Entry 1X12 (X-ray diffraction, 2.00 A resolution); this record covers chains A and D of the 4 polymer chains in the assembly.

[Chain A (and D)]
Name: Pyrrolidone-carboxylate peptidase
Organism: Pyrococcus furiosus
Notes: EC 3.4.19.3; chain D of this document is another copy of the same molecule, construct and numbering; everything in this record applies to it too
UniProt: O73944 (PCP_PYRFU); residues 1-208 here = UniProt positions 1-208
Sequence (208 residues; each row starts with the number of its first residue):
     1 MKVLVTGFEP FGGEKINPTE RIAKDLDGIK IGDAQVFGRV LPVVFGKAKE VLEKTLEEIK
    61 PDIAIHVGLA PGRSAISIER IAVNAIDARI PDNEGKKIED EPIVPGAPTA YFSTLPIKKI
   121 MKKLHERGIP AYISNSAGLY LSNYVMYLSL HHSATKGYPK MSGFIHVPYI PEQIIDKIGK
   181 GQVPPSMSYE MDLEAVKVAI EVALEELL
Differences from the reference sequence: engineered mutation Ser142 (Cys in O73944), Ser188 (Cys in O73944), Asp192 (Glu in O73944)

[How chain A and chain D interact]
Residue-residue contacts (27):
  Arg80(A) - Asp87(D)  salt bridge
  Arg80(A) - Asp100(D)  salt bridge
  Arg80(A) - Leu139(D)
  Ile81(A) - Val83(D)  hydrophobic
  Ile81(A) - Thr109(D)
  Val83(A) - Ile81(D)  hydrophobic
  Val83(A) - Phe112(D)  hydrophobic
  Asn84(A) - Phe112(D)
  Ala85(A) - Phe112(D)  hydrophobic
  Asp87(A) - Arg80(D)  salt bridge
  Asp87(A) - Lys118(D)  salt bridge
  Asp100(A) - Arg80(D)  salt bridge
  Asp100(A) - Lys118(D)  salt bridge
  Thr109(A) - Ala110(D)
  Thr109(A) - Phe112(D)
  Ala110(A) - Thr109(D)
  Ala110(A) - Ala110(D)  hydrophobic
  Phe112(A) - Val83(D)  hydrophobic
  Phe112(A) - Asn84(D)
  Phe112(A) - Thr109(D)
  Lys118(A) - Asp87(D)  salt bridge
  Lys118(A) - Asp100(D)  salt bridge
  Asn135(A) - Ser136(D)
  Asn135(A) - Leu139(D)
  Ser136(A) - Asn135(D)
  Leu139(A) - Arg80(D)
  Leu139(A) - Asn135(D)
Interface residues without a listed pair, chain A (15 interface residues in all): Tyr111
Interface residues without a listed pair, chain D (15 interface residues in all): Ala85, Tyr111

[In short]
Chain A and chain D each contribute 15 residues to their interface, with 8 salt bridges. Among the polar pairs
are Arg80(A)-Asp87(D), Arg80(A)-Asp100(D) and Asp87(A)-Lys118(D).
Both chains are Pyrrolidone-carboxylate peptidase (Pyrococcus furiosus). Entry 1X12 (Structure of Mutant
Pyrrolidone Carboxyl Peptidase (E192D) from a Hyperthermophile, Pyrococcus furiosus) was determined by X-ray
diffraction together with 1X10, 1Z8T, 1Z8W and 1Z8X from the same study.
